Entry 1J73 (X-ray diffraction, 2.00 A resolution); this record covers chains B and D of the 4 polymer chains in the assembly.

== Chain B (and D) ==
Molecule: insulin b
Notes: chain D of this document is another copy of the same molecule, construct and numbering; everything in this record applies to it too
UniProtKB: P01308 (INS_HUMAN); residues 1-30 here correspond to UniProt positions 25-54 (UniProt number = residue number + 24)
Amino-acid sequence (30 residues; numbered 1 to 30; the number before each row is that of its first residue):
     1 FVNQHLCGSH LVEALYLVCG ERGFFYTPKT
Bound ions: Zn2+ near His-10 (its only coordinating residue here)

== Chain B / chain D interface ==
Contacting residue pairs (25):
  Gly-8(B) with Tyr-16(D)
  Ser-9(B) with Tyr-16(D)
  Val-12(B) with Val-12(D); Phe-24(D), hydrophobic
  Glu-13(B) with Ser-9(D)
  Tyr-16(B) with His-5(D), hydrogen bond (side chain-backbone); Gly-8(D); Ser-9(D); Val-12(D), hydrophobic; Tyr-26(D), hydrophobic
  Leu-17(B) with His-5(D)
  Glu-21(B) with Lys-29(D), hydrogen bond (backbone-side chain)
  Gly-23(B) with Tyr-26(D)
  Phe-24(B) with Val-12(D), hydrophobic; Phe-24(D), hydrophobic; Phe-25(D); Tyr-26(D), hydrogen bond (backbone-backbone)
  Phe-25(B) with Phe-24(D); Phe-25(D), hydrophobic
  Tyr-26(B) with Tyr-16(D), hydrophobic; Gly-23(D); Phe-24(D), hydrogen bond (backbone-backbone)
  Pro-28(B) with Gly-20(D); Gly-23(D)
  Lys-29(B) with Glu-21(D), salt bridge
Interface residues without a listed pair, chain B (14 interface residues in all): Arg-22
Interface residues without a listed pair, chain D (15 interface residues in all): Gln-4, Glu-13, Pro-28

== In short ==
The interface between chain B and chain D involves 14 residues on one side and 15 on the other; the contacts
include 4 hydrogen bonds and 1 salt bridge. Among the polar pairs are Lys-29(B)/Glu-21(D), Tyr-16(B)/His-5(D)
and Phe-24(B)/Tyr-26(D).
Chain B and chain D are both insulin b; the structure, Crystal structure of an unstable insulin analog with
native activity, was determined by X-ray diffraction (same publication as 1JCA).
